PDB entry 6H72 | X-ray diffraction, 2.30 A resolution | chains A and C of the 4 polymer chains in the assembly

# Chain A
Name: Capsid protein VP1
Organism: Norwalk virus (strain GI/Human/United States/Norwalk/1968)
Reference sequence: Q83884 (CAPSD_NVN68); numbering as in UniProt (aligned over 227-518)
Sequence (292 residues; numbered 227 to 518; the number before each row is that of its first residue):
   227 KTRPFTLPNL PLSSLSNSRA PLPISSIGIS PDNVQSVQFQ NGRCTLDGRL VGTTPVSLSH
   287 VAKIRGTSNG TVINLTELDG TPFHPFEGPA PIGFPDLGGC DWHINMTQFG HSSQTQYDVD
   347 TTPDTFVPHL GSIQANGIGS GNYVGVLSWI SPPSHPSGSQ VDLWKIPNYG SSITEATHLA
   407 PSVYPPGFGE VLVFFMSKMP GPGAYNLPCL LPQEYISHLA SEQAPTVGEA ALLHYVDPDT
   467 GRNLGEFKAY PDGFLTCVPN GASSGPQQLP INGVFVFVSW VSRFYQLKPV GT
Unresolved in the structure: 227-228
Sequence notes: conflict I253 (Met in Q83884)
UniProt features mapped onto this chain:
  - site: K227, T228 (Cleavage)

# Chain C
Name: Nanobody (VHH) Nano-94
Organism: Vicugna pacos
Notes: antibody fragment or engineered binder
Sequence (136 residues; row label = number of the first residue in the row):
     1 QVQLQESGGG LVQAGGSLRL SCAASGRMFS INSMGWYRQA PGKERELVAT ISEAGTTTYA
    61 DSVRGRFTIA RDNAKNTVYL QMNSLNPEDT AVYYCNAYIQ LDSTIWFRAY WGQGTQVTVS
   121 SGRYPYDVPD YGSGRA
Unresolved in the structure: 122-136
Cystine bridges: C22-C95

# Chain A / chain C interface
Pairs across the interface - 47 pairs, chain A then chain C:
  S262(A) - T104(C)
  Q264(A) - T104(C)  hydrogen bond
  G325(A) - W106(C)
  T347(A) - W106(C)
  T348(A) - Y98(C)
  T348(A) - W106(C)
  T348(A) - F107(C)
  T348(A) - R108(C)
  T348(A) - A109(C)  hydrogen bond (backbone-backbone)
  P349(A) - R108(C)  hydrogen bond (backbone-side chain)
  D350(A) - R108(C)  salt bridge
  D350(A) - W111(C)
  F352(A) - R108(C)  hydrogen bond (backbone-side chain)
  V353(A) - R108(C)
  P379(A) - W106(C)  hydrophobic
  H381(A) - Y98(C)  hydrogen bond
  H381(A) - W106(C)  hydrogen bond (backbone-side chain)
  P382(A) - N32(C)
  P382(A) - W106(C)
  P382(A) - F107(C)
  K391(A) - S103(C)  hydrogen bond (side chain-backbone)
  K391(A) - T104(C)
  I392(A) - T104(C)  hydrogen bond (backbone-backbone)
  I392(A) - I105(C)
  I392(A) - W106(C)  hydrogen bond (backbone-backbone)
  P393(A) - I105(C)
  N394(A) - L101(C)
  N394(A) - I105(C)
  N394(A) - W106(C)
  N394(A) - R108(C)
  N394(A) - Y110(C)  hydrogen bond
  G396(A) - R108(C)
  S397(A) - L101(C)
  S397(A) - R108(C)
  S397(A) - Y110(C)  hydrogen bond (backbone-side chain)
  S398(A) - Q1(C)
  S398(A) - V2(C)  hydrogen bond (backbone-backbone)
  S398(A) - L101(C)
  S398(A) - Y110(C)
  I399(A) - Q1(C)
  I399(A) - L101(C)
  T400(A) - R27(C)
  T400(A) - L101(C)
  T400(A) - D102(C)  hydrogen bond
  E401(A) - R27(C)  salt bridge
  L405(A) - I105(C)  hydrophobic
  S408(A) - T104(C)
Interface residues without a listed pair, chain A (30 interface residues in all): V263, G324, S385, Q386, D388, W390
Interface residues without a listed pair, chain C (17 interface residues in all): Q100

# In short
30 residues of chain A and 17 residues of chain C are in contact, with 13 hydrogen bonds and 2 salt bridges.
Among the polar pairs are D350(A)-R108(C), E401(A)-R27(C) and Q264(A)-T104(C).
Chain A is Capsid protein VP1 (Norwalk virus (strain GI/Human/United States/Norwalk/1968)) and chain C is
Nanobody (VHH) Nano-94 (Vicugna pacos); the structure, GI.1 human norovirus protruding domain in complex with
Nano-94 and 2-fucosyllactose (2FL), was determined by X-ray diffraction together with 6H6Y, 6H6Z, 6H70 and
6H71 from the same study.
